4KPW - chain A; structure by X-ray diffraction, 2.03 A resolution.

# Chain A
Protein: Thymidylate synthase
Source organism: Homo sapiens
Notes: EC 2.1.1.45
UniProt: P04818 (TYSY_HUMAN); numbering as in UniProt (aligned over 1-313)
Amino-acid sequence (325 residues; numbered -11 to 313; the number before each row is that of its first residue; numbers below 1 keep their minus sign (Met-11 is residue -11)):
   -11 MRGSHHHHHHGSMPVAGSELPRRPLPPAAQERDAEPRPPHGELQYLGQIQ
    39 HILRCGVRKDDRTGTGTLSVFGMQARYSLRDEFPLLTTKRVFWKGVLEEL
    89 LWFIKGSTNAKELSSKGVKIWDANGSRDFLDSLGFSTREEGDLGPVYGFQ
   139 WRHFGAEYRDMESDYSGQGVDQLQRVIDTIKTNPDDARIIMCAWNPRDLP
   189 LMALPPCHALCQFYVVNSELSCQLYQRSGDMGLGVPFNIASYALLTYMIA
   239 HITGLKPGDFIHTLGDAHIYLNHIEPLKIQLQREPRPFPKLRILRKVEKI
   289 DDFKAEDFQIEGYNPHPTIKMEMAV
Disordered / not traced: -11 to 25, 107-127, 312-313
Differences from the reference sequence: initiating methionine (-11); expression tag (-10 to 0); engineered mutation Ala175 (Arg in P04818)
Modified residues: Cys43 (s-methyl-thio-cysteine; SCH); Cys180, Cys195, Cys199 (s,s-(2-hydroxyethyl)thiocysteine; CME)
Swiss-Prot annotation at these positions:
  - active site: Cys195 (Nucleophile)
  - binding site (dUMP): Arg50, Cys195, His196, Arg215 to Asp218, Asn226, His256 to Tyr258
  - binding site ((6R)-5,10-methylene-5,6,7,8-tetrahydrofolate): Asp218, Ala312
  - modified residue: Ser114 (Phosphoserine)
  - cross-link (Glycyl lysine isopeptide (Lys-Gly)): Lys287 (interchain with G-Cter in SUMO2), Lys292 (interchain with G-Cter in SUMO2), Lys308 (interchain with G-Cter in SUMO2)
  - natural variant: Glu87 (E87K: In DKCD; uncertain significance), Arg115 to Val313 (deletion: In DKCD), Gln160 (Q160H: In DKCD; uncertain significance), Arg271 to Val313 (deletion: In DKCD)
Reported in the primary citation:
  - self-association interface (contacts with another copy of this molecule); pairs are residue here / residue on that copy: Phe59-Tyr202 (pi stacking), Tyr202
  - interface hot spots (mutagenesis) - K47A, F59A, I178A, Y202A: decreased stability with Thymidylate synthase (chain A)
  - mutagenesis - K47A, Y202A: unchanged catalytic activity
  - conformationally variable residues (loop rearrangement): Ala181 to Ala197
  - mutagenesis - F59A, I178A, W182A, L198A: decreased catalytic activity
  - mutagenesis - C195A, C195S: abolished catalytic activity
  - catalytic residues: Cys195 (citing earlier work)
  - interface hot spots (mutagenesis) - L198A: decreased stability

# Overview
UniProt lists active-site residue Cys195, 11 dUMP-binding residues and
(6R)-5,10-methylene-5,6,7,8-tetrahydrofolate-binding residues Asp218 and Ala312. The paper reports the
catalytic residue Cys195; K47A, F59A and I178A, among others, reduce stability with Thymidylate synthase
(chain A); 8 substitutions were tested in all.
Chain A is Thymidylate synthase (Homo sapiens); the structure, Crystal structure of His-tagged human
thymidylate synthase R175A mutant, was determined by X-ray diffraction (same publication as 4JEF).
